Entry 7X6G (X-ray diffraction, 2.35 A resolution); this record covers chains A and B.

Chain A (and B):
Molecule: Quorum-sensing regulator protein G
Organism: Escherichia coli O157:H7
Notes: chain B of this document is another copy of the same molecule, construct and numbering; everything in this record applies to it too
UniProtKB: P0AD45 (QSEG_ECO57); numbering as in UniProt (aligned over 56-209)
Chain sequence (175 residues; row label = number of the first residue in the row):
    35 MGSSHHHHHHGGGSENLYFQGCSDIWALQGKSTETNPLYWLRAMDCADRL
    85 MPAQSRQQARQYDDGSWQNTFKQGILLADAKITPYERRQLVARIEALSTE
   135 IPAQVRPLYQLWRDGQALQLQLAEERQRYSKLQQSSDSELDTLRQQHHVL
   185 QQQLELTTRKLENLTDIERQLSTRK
Not modelled in the structure: 35-55, 198-209 (chain B: 35-55, 207-209)
Differences from the reference sequence: initiating methionine (35); expression tag (36-55)
Cystine bridges: C56-C80

How chain A and chain B interact:
Pairs across the interface (59; chain A residue first):
  P71(A) with L72(B), hydrophobic; L75(B), hydrophobic
  L72(A) with P71(B), hydrophobic; L72(B), hydrophobic
  L75(A) with P71(B), hydrophobic
  M78(A) with L145(B), hydrophobic
  D79(A) with P141(B)
  P141(A) with D79(B)
  L142(A) with L75(B), hydrophobic; L145(B), hydrophobic
  L145(A) with M78(B), hydrophobic; L142(B), hydrophobic; L145(B), hydrophobic
  W146(A) with L145(B), hydrophobic
  G149(A) with L152(B)
  L152(A) with G149(B); L152(B), hydrophobic; L156(B), hydrophobic
  Q153(A) with L152(B)
  Q155(A) with L156(B); R160(B), hydrogen bond
  L156(A) with L152(B), hydrophobic; Q155(B); L156(B), hydrophobic; E159(B)
  E159(A) with L156(B); R160(B), salt bridge
  R160(A) with Q155(B); E159(B)
  R162(A) with Y163(B), hydrogen bond
  Y163(A) with R162(B); Y163(B), hydrophobic; L166(B)
  L166(A) with Y163(B), hydrophobic; L166(B), hydrophobic; Q167(B)
  S170(A) with S170(B)
  E173(A) with L174(B); R178(B), salt bridge
  L174(A) with E173(B); L174(B), hydrophobic; L177(B), hydrophobic
  L177(A) with L174(B), hydrophobic
  R178(A) with E173(B), salt bridge; L177(B)
  Q180(A) with H181(B), hydrogen bond
  H181(A) with Q180(B); L184(B)
  L184(A) with L184(B); Q185(B); L188(B), hydrophobic
  Q187(A) with L188(B)
  L188(A) with L188(B), hydrophobic
  T191(A) with T191(B); L195(B)
  K194(A) with L195(B)
  L195(A) with T191(B); L195(B), hydrophobic; L198(B), hydrophobic
Interface residues without a listed pair, chain A (35 interface residues in all): Q138, Q167, T192
Interface residues without a listed pair, chain B (37 interface residues in all): Q138, W146, Q153, Q187, T192, K194

Summary:
35 residues of chain A face 37 of chain B across their interface, with 3 hydrogen bonds and 3 salt bridges.
Polar contacts include E159(A)-R160(B), E173(A)-R178(B) and Q155(A)-R160(B).
Chain A and chain B are both Quorum-sensing regulator protein G (Escherichia coli O157:H7); the structure,
Outer membrane lipoprotein QseG of Escherichia coli O157:H7, was determined by X-ray diffraction, deposited
together with 8JWD and 7X6H.
